PDB entry 1APY | X-ray diffraction, 2.00 A resolution | chains B and D of the 4 polymer chains in the assembly

[Chain B (and D)]
Molecule: Aspartylglucosaminidase
From: Homo sapiens
Notes: EC 3.5.1.26; chain D of this document is another copy of the same molecule, construct and numbering; everything in this record applies to it too
Reference sequence: P20933 (ASPG_HUMAN); residues 183-323 here correspond to UniProt positions 206-346 (UniProt number = residue number + 23)
Chain sequence (141 residues; numbered 183 to 323; the number before each row is that of its first residue):
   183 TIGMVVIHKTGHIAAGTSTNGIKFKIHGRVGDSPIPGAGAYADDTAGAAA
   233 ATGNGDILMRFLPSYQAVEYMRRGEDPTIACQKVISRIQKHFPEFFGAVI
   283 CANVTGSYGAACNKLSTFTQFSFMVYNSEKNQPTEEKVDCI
Swiss-Prot annotation at these positions:
  - active site: T183 (Nucleophile)
  - binding site (substrate): R211 to D214, T234 to G237
  - glycosylation: N285 (N-linked (GlcNAc...) asparagine)
Cystine bridges: C263-C283, C294-C322
Covalently attached groups: N-acetylglucosamine (NAG) linked to N285

[How chain B and chain D interact]
Pairs across the interface (20; chain B residue first):
  I217(B) - I217(D)  hydrophobic
  P218(B) - M241(D)
  P218(B) - L244(D)
  Y223(B) - R242(D)  hydrogen bond (side chain-backbone)
  Y223(B) - L244(D)  hydrophobic
  R242(B) - Y223(D)  hydrogen bond (backbone-side chain)
  L244(B) - P218(D)
  Y247(B) - F243(D)
  Y247(B) - L244(D)  hydrophobic
  Y247(B) - Y247(D)  hydrophobic
  Y247(B) - Q248(D)  hydrogen bond
  Y247(B) - R269(D)
  Q248(B) - Y247(D)  hydrogen bond
  Q248(B) - E251(D)
  E251(B) - Q248(D)
  E251(B) - R269(D)  salt bridge
  R254(B) - R269(D)
  R269(B) - Y247(D)  hydrogen bond
  R269(B) - E251(D)  salt bridge
  R269(B) - R254(D)
Interface residues without a listed pair, chain B (14 interface residues in all): G219, M241, F243, R255
Interface residues without a listed pair, chain D (14 interface residues in all): G219, R255

[In short]
Chain B and chain D each contribute 14 residues to their interface; the contacts include 5 hydrogen bonds and
2 salt bridges. Polar pairs include E251(B)-R269(D), Y223(B)-R242(D) and Y247(B)-Q248(D). Covalently linked
N-acetylglucosamine: at N285(B).
Chain B and chain D are both Aspartylglucosaminidase (Homo sapiens); the structure, Human
aspartylglucosaminidase, was determined by X-ray diffraction, deposited together with 1APZ.
